PDB entry 2OD2 | X-ray diffraction, 2.00 A resolution | chains A and B

== Chain A ==
Molecule: NAD-dependent deacetylase HST2
Organism: Saccharomyces cerevisiae
Notes: EC 3.5.1.-; fragment: Hst2 catalytic core domain, residues 1-294
UniProt: P53686 (HST2_YEAST); numbering as in UniProt (aligned over 1-294)
Amino-acid sequence (308 residues; numbered -13 to 294; the number before each row is that of its first residue; numbers below 1 keep their minus sign (Met-13 is residue -13)):
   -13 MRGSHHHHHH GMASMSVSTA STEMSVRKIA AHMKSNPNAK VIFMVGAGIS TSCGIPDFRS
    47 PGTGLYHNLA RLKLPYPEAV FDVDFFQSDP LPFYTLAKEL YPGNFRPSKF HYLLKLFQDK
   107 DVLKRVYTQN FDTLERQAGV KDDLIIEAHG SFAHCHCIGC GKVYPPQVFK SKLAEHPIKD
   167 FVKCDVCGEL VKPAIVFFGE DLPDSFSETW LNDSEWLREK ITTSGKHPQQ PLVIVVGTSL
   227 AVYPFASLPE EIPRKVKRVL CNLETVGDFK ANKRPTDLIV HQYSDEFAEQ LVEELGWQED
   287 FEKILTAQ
Not modelled in the structure: -13 to -3, 210-214, 294
Differences from the reference sequence: initiating methionine (-13); cloning artifact (-12 to -10, -3 to 0); expression tag (-9 to -4); engineered mutation Phe117 (Ile in P53686)
Bound ions: Zn2+: Cys143, Cys146, Cys170, Cys173
Ligand contacts: carba-nicotinamide-adenine-dinucleotide (CNA): Gly32, Ala33, Gly34, Ser36, Thr37, Ile41, Asp43, Phe44, Arg45, Phe67, Gln115, Asn116, Phe117, Asp118, Phe184, Gly223, Thr224, Ser225, Leu226, Val228, Cys247, Asn248, Leu249, Glu250, Gln268, Tyr269, Ser270
Curated features (UniProtKB/Swiss-Prot):
  - active site: His135 (Proton acceptor)
  - binding site (NAD(+)): Gln115, Asn116, Asp118, Gly223 to Ser225, Asn248 to Glu250, Ser270
  - binding site (Zn(2+)): Cys143, Cys146, Cys170, Cys173
  - modified residue: Ser2 (N-acetylserine)
From the paper describing this entry:
  - binding site for carba-nicotinamide-adenine-dinucleotide: Asp118
  - catalytic residues: His135 (citing earlier work)
  - mutagenesis - D118N: decreased catalytic activity
  - mutagenesis - D118N (28-fold): decreased binding to NAD+

== Chain B ==
Molecule: Acetylated H4 peptide
Amino-acid sequence (14 residues; each row starts with the number of its first residue):
    12 KGGAKRHRKI LTAQ
Not modelled in the structure: 19-25
Modified positions: Lys16 (n(6)-acetyllysine; ALY)

== Interface between chain A and chain B ==
Pairs across the interface (30; chain A residue first):
  Glu64(A) - His18(B)  salt bridge
  Phe67(A) - Lys16(B)
  Ile181(A) - Lys16(B)
  Val182(A) - Lys16(B)
  Phe183(A) - Lys16(B)
  Phe184(A) - Lys16(B)
  Phe184(A) - His18(B)
  Gly185(A) - Ala15(B)
  Gly185(A) - Lys16(B)  hydrogen bond (backbone-backbone)
  Glu186(A) - Ala15(B)
  Glu186(A) - Lys16(B)  hydrogen bond (backbone-backbone)
  Asp187(A) - Gly14(B)
  Asp187(A) - Ala15(B)
  Leu188(A) - Lys12(B)
  Leu188(A) - Lys16(B)
  Pro189(A) - Lys12(B)  hydrogen bond (backbone-side chain)
  Asp190(A) - Lys12(B)
  Phe192(A) - Lys12(B)
  Ser193(A) - Lys12(B)  hydrogen bond (side chain-backbone)
  Ala227(A) - His18(B)
  Val228(A) - Arg17(B)
  Val228(A) - His18(B)
  Tyr229(A) - Ala15(B)
  Tyr229(A) - Lys16(B)
  Tyr229(A) - Arg17(B)  hydrogen bond (backbone-backbone)
  Tyr229(A) - His18(B)
  Pro230(A) - Gly13(B)
  Pro230(A) - Gly14(B)
  Pro230(A) - Ala15(B)
  Pro230(A) - Arg17(B)
Other interface residues (no listed pair), chain A (20 interface residues in all): Phe117, His135

== Overview ==
20 residues of chain A and 7 residues of chain B are in contact, with 5 hydrogen bonds and 1 salt bridge.
Among the polar pairs are Glu64(A)-His18(B), Pro189(A)-Lys12(B) and Ser193(A)-Lys12(B). Chain A binds
carba-nicotinamide-adenine-dinucleotide. From the paper: the catalytic residue His135(A); D118N of chain A
reduces catalytic activity.
Chain A is NAD-dependent deacetylase HST2 (Saccharomyces cerevisiae) and chain B is Acetylated H4 peptide; the
structure, Crystal Structure of yHst2 I117F mutant bound to carba-NAD+ and an acetylated H4 peptide, was
determined by X-ray diffraction together with 2QQF, 2QQG, 2OD7 and 2OD9 from the same study.
